PDB entry 8SXR | X-ray diffraction, 2.11 A resolution | chains A and B

== Chain A (and B) ==
Protein: 3C-like proteinase nsp5
From: Severe acute respiratory syndrome coronavirus 2
Notes: EC 3.4.22.69; chain B of this document is another copy of the same molecule, construct and numbering; everything in this record applies to it too
UniProt: P0DTD1 (R1AB_SARS2); residues 1-306 here correspond to UniProt positions 3264-3569 (UniProt number = residue number + 3263)
Amino-acid sequence (306 residues; row label = number of the first residue in the row):
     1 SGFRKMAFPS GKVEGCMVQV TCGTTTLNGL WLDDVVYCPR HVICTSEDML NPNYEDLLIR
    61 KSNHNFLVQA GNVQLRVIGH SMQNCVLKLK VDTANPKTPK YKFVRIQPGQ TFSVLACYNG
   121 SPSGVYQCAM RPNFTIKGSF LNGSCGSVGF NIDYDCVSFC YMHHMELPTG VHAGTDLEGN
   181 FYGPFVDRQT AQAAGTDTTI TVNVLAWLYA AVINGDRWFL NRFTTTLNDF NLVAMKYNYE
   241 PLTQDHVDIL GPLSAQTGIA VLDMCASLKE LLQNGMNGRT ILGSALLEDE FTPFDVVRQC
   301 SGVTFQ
Unresolved in the structure: 302-306 (chain B: 306)
Ligand contacts: WZK (N-[(4-chlorothiophen-2-yl)methyl]-N-[4-(dimethylamino)phenyl]-2-(5-hydroxyisoquinolin-4-yl)acetamide): Thr25, His41, Cys44, Ser46, Met49, Phe140, Leu141, Asn142, Ser144, Cys145, His163, His164, Met165, Glu166, His172, Phe181, Val186, Asp187, Arg188, Gln189
Swiss-Prot annotation at these positions:
  - active site: His41 (For 3CL-PRO activity), Cys145 (Nucleophile)
  - site: Gln306 (Cleavage)
  - cross-link (Glycyl lysine isopeptide (Lys-Gly)): Lys5 (interchain with G-Cter in ubiquitin), Lys90 (interchain with G-Cter in ubiquitin)
Reported in the primary citation:
  - binding site for WZK: Thr25, His41, Ser46, Met49
  - conformationally variable residues (loop rearrangement): Ser46, Asn142
  - binding site for WZK: Asn142 (from molecular simulation)
  - catalytic residues: His41, Gly143 to Cys145 (citing earlier work)

== Interface between chain A and chain B ==
Contacting residue pairs (79; chain A residue first):
  Ser1(A) - Gly138(B)
  Ser1(A) - Ser139(B)
  Ser1(A) - Phe140(B)  hydrogen bond (backbone-backbone)
  Ser1(A) - Leu141(B)
  Ser1(A) - Glu166(B)  hydrogen bond
  Ser1(A) - His172(B)
  Gly2(A) - Gly138(B)
  Gly2(A) - Ser139(B)  hydrogen bond (backbone-side chain)
  Arg4(A) - Lys5(B)
  Arg4(A) - Tyr126(B)
  Arg4(A) - Gln127(B)  hydrogen bond (side chain-backbone)
  Arg4(A) - Lys137(B)  hydrogen bond (side chain-backbone)
  Arg4(A) - Gly138(B)
  Arg4(A) - Ser139(B)
  Arg4(A) - Glu290(B)  salt bridge
  Lys5(A) - Tyr126(B)
  Met6(A) - Gly124(B)
  Met6(A) - Val125(B)
  Met6(A) - Tyr126(B)  hydrophobic
  Ala7(A) - Gly124(B)
  Ala7(A) - Val125(B)  hydrogen bond (backbone-backbone)
  Phe8(A) - Val125(B)
  Pro9(A) - Ser10(B)
  Pro9(A) - Glu14(B)
  Pro9(A) - Pro122(B)  hydrophobic
  Pro9(A) - Ser123(B)
  Pro9(A) - Gly124(B)
  Ser10(A) - Pro9(B)
  Ser10(A) - Ser10(B)  hydrogen bond (side chain-backbone)
  Ser10(A) - Glu14(B)  hydrogen bond (backbone-side chain)
  Gly11(A) - Gly11(B)
  Gly11(A) - Glu14(B)  hydrogen bond (backbone-side chain)
  Glu14(A) - Pro9(B)
  Glu14(A) - Ser10(B)  hydrogen bond (side chain-backbone)
  Glu14(A) - Gly11(B)  hydrogen bond (side chain-backbone)
  Tyr118(A) - Gly302(B)
  Tyr118(A) - Thr304(B)
  Ser121(A) - Thr304(B)
  Ser121(A) - Phe305(B)  hydrogen bond (side chain-backbone)
  Pro122(A) - Pro9(B)  hydrophobic
  Pro122(A) - Thr304(B)
  Pro122(A) - Phe305(B)  hydrogen bond (backbone-backbone)
  Ser123(A) - Gly302(B)
  Ser123(A) - Val303(B)  hydrogen bond (side chain-backbone)
  Ser123(A) - Thr304(B)
  Ser123(A) - Phe305(B)
  Gly124(A) - Ala7(B)
  Val125(A) - Met6(B)
  Val125(A) - Ala7(B)  hydrogen bond (backbone-backbone)
  Val125(A) - Phe8(B)
  Tyr126(A) - Arg4(B)
  Tyr126(A) - Lys5(B)
  Tyr126(A) - Met6(B)  hydrophobic
  Gln127(A) - Arg4(B)  hydrogen bond (backbone-side chain)
  Lys137(A) - Arg4(B)  hydrogen bond (backbone-side chain)
  Gly138(A) - Ser1(B)
  Gly138(A) - Gly2(B)
  Ser139(A) - Ser1(B)
  Ser139(A) - Gly2(B)  hydrogen bond (side chain-backbone)
  Ser139(A) - Met6(B)
  Ser139(A) - Gln299(B)  hydrogen bond
  Phe140(A) - Ser1(B)  hydrogen bond (backbone-backbone)
  Leu141(A) - Gln299(B)
  Leu141(A) - Cys300(B)
  Leu141(A) - Ser301(B)
  Leu141(A) - Gly302(B)
  Glu166(A) - Ser1(B)  hydrogen bond
  Gly170(A) - Ser1(B)
  His172(A) - Ser1(B)
  Gly283(A) - Leu286(B)
  Ala285(A) - Ala285(B)
  Ala285(A) - Leu286(B)  hydrophobic
  Leu286(A) - Gly283(B)
  Leu286(A) - Ala285(B)
  Glu290(A) - Arg4(B)  salt bridge
  Arg298(A) - Ser123(B)  hydrogen bond (side chain-backbone)
  Gln299(A) - Ser139(B)  hydrogen bond
  Gln299(A) - Leu141(B)
  Ser301(A) - Leu141(B)
Also at the interface, not in a pair above, chain A (41 interface residues in all): Phe3, Lys12, Leu115, Cys128, Thr280, Ser284, Cys300
Also at the interface, not in a pair above, chain B (43 interface residues in all): Phe3, Lys12, Leu115, Cys128, Gly170, Thr280, Ser284, Arg298

== In short ==
41 residues of chain A and 43 residues of chain B are in contact; the contacts include 23 hydrogen bonds and 2
salt bridges. Polar pairs include Arg4(A)-Glu290(B), Ser1(A)-Glu166(B) and Gly2(A)-Ser139(B). Ligands of chain
A: compound WZK. The paper reports catalytic residues His41(A) and Gly143(A); a binding site for WZK at
Thr25(A), His41(A) and Ser46(A) among others.
Both chains are 3C-like proteinase nsp5 (Severe acute respiratory syndrome coronavirus 2). Entry 8SXR (Crystal
structure of SARS-CoV-2 Mpro with C5a) was determined by X-ray diffraction (same publication as 8CYU, 8CYZ,
8CZ4 and 8CZ7).
